PDB entry 7YDJ | electron microscopy, 3.03 A resolution | chains A and R of the 5 polymer chains in the assembly

== Chain A ==
Protein: engineered mini-G12
Organism: Homo sapiens
Chain sequence (345 residues; numbered 7 to 367; 16 numbers in that range are skipped by the numbering (no residue carries them; nothing is unmodelled there); the number before each row is that of its first residue):
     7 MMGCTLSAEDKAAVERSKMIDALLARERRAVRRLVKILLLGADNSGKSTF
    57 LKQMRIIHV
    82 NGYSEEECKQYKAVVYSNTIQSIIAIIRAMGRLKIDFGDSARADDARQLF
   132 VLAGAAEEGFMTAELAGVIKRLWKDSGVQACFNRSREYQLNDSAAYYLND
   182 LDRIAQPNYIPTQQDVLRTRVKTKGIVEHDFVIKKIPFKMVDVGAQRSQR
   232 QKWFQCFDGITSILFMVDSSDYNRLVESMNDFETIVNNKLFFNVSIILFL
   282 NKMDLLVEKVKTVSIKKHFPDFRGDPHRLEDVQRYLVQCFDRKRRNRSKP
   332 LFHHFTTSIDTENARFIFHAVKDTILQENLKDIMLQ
Unresolved in the structure: 7-11, 82-204, 225-228, 253, 367

== Chain R ==
Protein: Adhesion G protein-coupled receptor E5 subunit beta
Organism: Homo sapiens
UniProtKB: P48960 (AGRE5_HUMAN); residues 531-835 here = UniProt positions 531-835
Chain sequence (307 residues; numbered 530 to 836; the number before each row is that of its first residue):
   530 MSSFAILMAHYDVEDWKLTLITRVGLALSLFCLLLCILTFLLVRPIQGSR
   580 TTIHLHLCICLFVGSTIFLAGIENEGGQVGLRCRLVAGLLHYCFLAAFCW
   630 MSLEGLELYFLVVRVFQGQGLSTRWLCLIGYGVPLLIVGVSAAIYSKGYG
   680 RPRYCWLDFEQGFLWSFLGPVTFIILCNAVIFVTTVWKLTQKFSEINPDM
   730 KKLKKARALTITAIAQLFLLGCTWVFGLFIFDDRSLVLTYVFTILNCLQG
   780 AFLYLLHCLLNKKVREEYRKWACLVAGGSKYSEFTSTTSGTGHNQTRALR
   830 ASESGIL
Unresolved in the structure: 530, 805-836
Differences from the reference sequence: initiating methionine (530); expression tag (836)
Swiss-Prot annotation at these positions:
  - modified residue: Ser815 (Phosphoserine), Thr816 (Phosphothreonine), Ser818 (Phosphoserine), Thr825 (Phosphothreonine), Ser831 (Phosphoserine), Ser833 (Phosphoserine)
Cystine bridges: Cys612-Cys684

== Interface between chain A and chain R ==
Pairs across the interface - 25 pairs, chain A then chain R:
  Arg35(A) - Gln648(R)
  Arg38(A) - Gly647(R)  hydrogen bond (side chain-backbone)
  Arg38(A) - Gln648(R)  hydrogen bond
  Arg39(A) - Gly647(R)
  Arg39(A) - Gln648(R)
  Ser329(A) - Ile725(R)
  Phe349(A) - Phe645(R)  hydrophobic
  Lys353(A) - Val644(R)
  Asp354(A) - Lys721(R)  salt bridge
  Ile356(A) - Val644(R)  hydrophobic
  Ile356(A) - Phe645(R)  hydrophobic
  Ile356(A) - Gln646(R)
  Leu357(A) - Val641(R)
  Leu357(A) - Val644(R)
  Asn360(A) - Leu640(R)  hydrogen bond (side chain-backbone)
  Asn360(A) - Val644(R)
  Leu361(A) - Leu718(R)  hydrophobic
  Lys362(A) - Ile725(R)
  Ile364(A) - Arg579(R)
  Met365(A) - Thr741(R)  hydrogen bond (backbone-side chain)
  Met365(A) - Asn790(R)
  Leu366(A) - Leu718(R)  hydrophobic
  Leu366(A) - Phe722(R)  hydrophobic
  Leu366(A) - Ile725(R)  hydrophobic
  Leu366(A) - Leu738(R)  hydrophobic
Also at the interface, not in a pair above, chain A (18 interface residues in all): Ile217, Val352, Gln358
Also at the interface, not in a pair above, chain R (21 interface residues in all): Val642, Thr714, Lys717, Glu724, Pro727, Ala737

== In short ==
Chain A and chain R form an interface of 18 and 21 residues respectively, with 4 hydrogen bonds and 1 salt
bridge. Polar pairs include Asp354(A)-Lys721(R), Arg38(A)-Gly647(R) and Arg38(A)-Gln648(R).
Chain A is engineered mini-G12 and chain R is Adhesion G protein-coupled receptor E5 subunit beta, both from
Homo sapiens; the structure, Cryo EM structure of CD97/miniG12 complex, was determined by electron microscopy.
